PDB entry 4JSQ | X-ray diffraction, 2.80 A resolution | chains S and T of the 30 polymer chains in the assembly

[Chain S]
Protein: Proteasome subunit alpha type-6
From: Saccharomyces cerevisiae
Notes: EC 3.4.25.1
UniProtKB: P40302 (PSA6_YEAST); residues 0-233 here correspond to UniProt positions 1-234 (UniProt number = residue number + 1)
Amino-acid sequence (234 residues; each row starts with the number of its first residue; numbering starts at 0):
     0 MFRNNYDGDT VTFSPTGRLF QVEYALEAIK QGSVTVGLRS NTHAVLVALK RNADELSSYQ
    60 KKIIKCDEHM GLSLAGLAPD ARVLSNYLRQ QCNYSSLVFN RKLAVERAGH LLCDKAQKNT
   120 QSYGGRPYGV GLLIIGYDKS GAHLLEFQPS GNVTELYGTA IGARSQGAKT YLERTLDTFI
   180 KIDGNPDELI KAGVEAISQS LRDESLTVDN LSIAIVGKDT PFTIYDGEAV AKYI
Unresolved in the structure: 0
UniProt features mapped onto this chain:
  - modified residue: Ser13 (Phosphoserine)
  - cross-link: Lys190 (Glycyl lysine isopeptide (Lys-Gly) (interchain with G-Cter in ubiquitin))

[Chain T]
Protein: Probable proteasome subunit alpha type-7
From: Saccharomyces cerevisiae
Notes: EC 3.4.25.1
UniProtKB: P21242 (PSA7_YEAST); residues -3 to 284 here correspond to UniProt positions 1-288 (UniProt number = residue number + 4)
Amino-acid sequence (288 residues; numbered -3 to 284; the number before each row is that of its first residue; numbers below 1 keep their minus sign (Met-3 is residue -3)):
    -3 MTSIGTGYDL SNSVFSPDGR NFQVEYAVKA VENGTTSIGI KCNDGVVFAV EKLITSKLLV
    57 PQKNVKIQVV DRHIGCVYSG LIPDGRHLVN RGREEAASFK KLYKTPIPIP AFADRLGQYV
   117 QAHTLYNSVR PFGVSTIFGG VDKNGAHLYM LEPSGSYWGY KGAATGKGRQ SAKAELEKLV
   177 DHHPEGLSAR EAVKQAAKII YLAHEDNKEK DFELEISWCS LSETNGLHKF VKGDLLQEAI
   237 DFAQKEINGD DDEDEDDSDN VMSSDDENAP VATNANATTD QEGDIHLE
Unresolved in the structure: -3 to 0, 245-284
UniProt features mapped onto this chain:
  - modified residue: Thr-2 (N-acetylthreonine)

[How chain S and chain T interact]
Pairs across the interface - 62 pairs, chain S then chain T:
  Asn4(S) - Leu6(T)
  Tyr5(S) - Asp5(T)  hydrogen bond
  Tyr5(S) - Leu6(T)  hydrophobic
  Thr9(S) - Arg126(T)
  Val10(S) - Ser124(T)
  Val10(S) - Val125(T)
  Val10(S) - Arg126(T)
  Thr11(S) - Leu6(T)
  Thr11(S) - Gln19(T)
  Phe12(S) - Gln19(T)  hydrogen bond (backbone-side chain)
  Phe12(S) - Tyr22(T)  hydrophobic
  Phe12(S) - Ala23(T)  hydrophobic
  Phe12(S) - Ala26(T)  hydrophobic
  Phe12(S) - Leu77(T)  hydrophobic
  Phe12(S) - Arg126(T)
  Phe12(S) - Pro127(T)
  Ser13(S) - Tyr22(T)
  Pro14(S) - Tyr22(T)  hydrophobic
  Pro14(S) - Lys25(T)
  Thr15(S) - Lys25(T)
  Gly16(S) - Tyr22(T)
  Gly16(S) - Lys25(T)
  Gly16(S) - Ala26(T)
  Leu18(S) - Arg126(T)
  Arg38(S) - Val56(T)
  His109(S) - Arg82(T)  hydrogen bond
  Cys112(S) - Arg82(T)
  Asp113(S) - Arg82(T)  salt bridge
  Asp113(S) - Asn86(T)
  Gln116(S) - Pro79(T)
  Gln116(S) - Asp80(T)
  Gln116(S) - His83(T)  hydrogen bond
  Gln116(S) - Arg126(T)
  Thr119(S) - Arg126(T)  hydrogen bond (backbone-side chain)
  Gln120(S) - His83(T)
  Gln120(S) - His119(T)
  Gln120(S) - Val125(T)
  Gln120(S) - Arg126(T)  hydrogen bond (backbone-backbone)
  Gln120(S) - Phe128(T)
  Ser121(S) - Ser124(T)
  Tyr122(S) - Ser124(T)  hydrogen bond (backbone-backbone)
  Ser149(S) - Pro79(T)
  Gly150(S) - Pro79(T)
  Asn151(S) - Pro79(T)
  Thr153(S) - Asn60(T)
  Glu154(S) - Val56(T)  hydrogen bond (backbone-backbone)
  Glu154(S) - Lys59(T)
  Glu154(S) - Asn60(T)  hydrogen bond (backbone-side chain)
  Leu155(S) - Leu54(T)
  Leu155(S) - Leu55(T)
  Leu155(S) - Val56(T)
  Tyr156(S) - Lys53(T)
  Tyr156(S) - Leu54(T)  hydrogen bond (backbone-backbone)
  Tyr156(S) - Val56(T)
  Tyr156(S) - Pro57(T)
  Gly157(S) - Leu54(T)
  Lys168(S) - Leu54(T)
  Leu171(S) - Leu54(T)
  Glu172(S) - Ser52(T)
  Glu172(S) - Lys53(T)
  Glu172(S) - Leu54(T)
  Leu175(S) - Lys53(T)
Also at the interface, not in a pair above, chain S (35 interface residues in all): Glu105, Val152, Phe178
Also at the interface, not in a pair above, chain T (30 interface residues in all): Ile78, Asn123, Gly129

[Summary]
Chain S and chain T form an interface of 35 and 30 residues respectively; the contacts include 10 hydrogen
bonds and 1 salt bridge. Among the polar pairs are Asp113(S)-Arg82(T), Tyr5(S)-Asp5(T) and Phe12(S)-Gln19(T).
Chain S is Proteasome subunit alpha type-6 and chain T is Probable proteasome subunit alpha type-7, both from
Saccharomyces cerevisiae; the structure, Yeast 20S proteasome in complex with the dimerized linear mimetic of
TMC-95A - yCP:4e, was determined by X-ray diffraction, deposited together with 4JSU and 4JT0.
